PDB entry 4NNN | X-ray diffraction, 2.50 A resolution | chains I and Y of the 28 polymer chains in the assembly

# Chain I
Molecule: Proteasome subunit beta type-3
From: Saccharomyces cerevisiae S288c
Notes: EC 3.4.25.1
UniProt: P25451 (PSB3_YEAST); residues 0-204 here correspond to UniProt positions 1-205 (UniProt number = residue number + 1)
Chain sequence (205 residues; numbered 0 to 204; the number before each row is that of its first residue; numbering starts at 0):
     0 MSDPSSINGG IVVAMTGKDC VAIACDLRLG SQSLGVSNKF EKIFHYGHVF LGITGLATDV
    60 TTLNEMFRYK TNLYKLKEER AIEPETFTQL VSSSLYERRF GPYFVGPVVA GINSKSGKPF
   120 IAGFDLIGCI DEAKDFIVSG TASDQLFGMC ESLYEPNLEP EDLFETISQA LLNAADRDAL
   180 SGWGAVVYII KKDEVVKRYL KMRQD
Unresolved in the structure: 0
Ion coordination: Mg2+ site 1 near D177 (its only coordinating residue here); Mg2+ site 2: D204 (shared with A165(Y), D168(Y), S171(Y) of chain Y)
Small-molecule neighbours: ALD (N-[(benzyloxy)carbonyl]-L-leucyl-N-[(2S)-1-hydroxy-4-methylpentan-2-yl]-L-leucinamide): R98, D124, L125, C128
Swiss-Prot annotation at these positions:
  - modified residue: S30 (Phosphoserine)
  - cross-link: K69 (Glycyl lysine isopeptide (Lys-Gly) (interchain with G-Cter in ubiquitin))

# Chain Y
Molecule: Proteasome subunit beta type-5
From: Saccharomyces cerevisiae S288c
Notes: EC 3.4.25.1
UniProt: P30656 (PSB5_YEAST); residues 1-212 here correspond to UniProt positions 76-287 (UniProt number = residue number + 75)
Chain sequence (212 residues; numbered 1 to 212; the number before each row is that of its first residue):
     1 TTTLAFRFQG GIIVAVDSRA TAGNWVASQT VKKVIEINPF LLGTMAGGAA DCQFWETWLG
    61 SQCRLHELRE KERISVAAAS KILSNLVYQY KGAGLSMGTM ICGYTRKEGP TIYYVDSDGT
   121 RLKGDIFCVG SGQTFAYGVL DSNYKWDLSV EDALYLGKRS ILAAAHRDAY SGGSVNLYHV
   181 TEDGWIYHGN HDVGELFWKV KEEEGSFNNV IG
Covalent attachments: compound ALD linked to T1
Ion coordination: Mg2+: A165, D168, S171 (shared with D204(I) of chain I)
Small-molecule neighbours: ALD (N-[(benzyloxy)carbonyl]-L-leucyl-N-[(2S)-1-hydroxy-4-methylpentan-2-yl]-L-leucinamide): R19, A20, T21, A22, A27, V31, K33, M45, A46, G47, G48, A49

# Interface between chain I and chain Y
Pairs across the interface - 49 pairs, chain I then chain Y:
  L26(I) with I211(Y), hydrophobic
  R27(I) with A169(Y)
  S32(I) with R167(Y); D168(Y); A169(Y), hydrogen bond (backbone-backbone); Y170(Y)
  L33(I) with F135(Y), hydrophobic; R167(Y)
  G34(I) with R167(Y), hydrogen bond (backbone-side chain)
  V35(I) with R167(Y), hydrogen bond (backbone-side chain)
  N37(I) with H166(Y); N209(Y), hydrogen bond (side chain-backbone); V210(Y)
  K38(I) with N209(Y), hydrogen bond (side chain-backbone); I211(Y)
  Q144(I) with W25(Y)
  D175(I) with V26(Y)
  R176(I) with W25(Y); V26(Y), hydrogen bond (side chain-backbone); A27(Y), hydrogen bond (side chain-backbone); S28(Y)
  D177(I) with N24(Y); V26(Y)
  A178(I) with N24(Y), hydrogen bond (backbone-backbone); V26(Y); A169(Y); Y170(Y), hydrophobic
  L179(I) with N24(Y)
  W182(I) with H166(Y), hydrogen bond (side chain-backbone); R167(Y)
  Y198(I) with I211(Y), hydrophobic
  K200(I) with W198(Y)
  M201(I) with W198(Y)
  R202(I) with Q29(Y); G173(Y), hydrogen bond (side chain-backbone); D192(Y), salt bridge; V193(Y); G194(Y)
  Q203(I) with H166(Y), hydrogen bond (backbone-side chain); F197(Y); W198(Y); V210(Y)
  D204(I) with R19(Y), salt bridge; Q29(Y); A165(Y); S171(Y); G172(Y); G173(Y), hydrogen bond (side chain-backbone); V193(Y)
Other interface residues (no listed pair), chain I (23 interface residues in all): S5, Q31
Other interface residues (no listed pair), chain Y (26 interface residues in all): N208

# In short
23 residues of chain I and 26 residues of chain Y are in contact; the contacts include 12 hydrogen bonds and 2
salt bridges. Among the polar pairs are R202(I)-D192(Y), D204(I)-R19(Y) and G34(I)-R167(Y). Chain I binds
compound ALD. Covalently linked compound ALD: at T1(Y).
Chain I is Proteasome subunit beta type-3 and chain Y is Proteasome subunit beta type-5, both from
Saccharomyces cerevisiae S288c; the structure, yCP in complex with MG132, was determined by X-ray diffraction,
deposited together with 4NNW, 4NO1, 4NO6, 4NO8 and 4NO9.
